Entry 5WFE (electron microscopy, 3.64 A resolution); this record covers chains A and J of the 12 polymer chains in the assembly.

# Chain A
Molecule: CRISPR-associated endonuclease Cas1
Source organism: Escherichia coli K-12
Notes: EC 3.1.-.-
Reference sequence: Q46896 (CAS1_ECOLI); residue numbers follow UniProt; this construct covers 1-305
Chain sequence (305 residues; each row starts with the number of its first residue):
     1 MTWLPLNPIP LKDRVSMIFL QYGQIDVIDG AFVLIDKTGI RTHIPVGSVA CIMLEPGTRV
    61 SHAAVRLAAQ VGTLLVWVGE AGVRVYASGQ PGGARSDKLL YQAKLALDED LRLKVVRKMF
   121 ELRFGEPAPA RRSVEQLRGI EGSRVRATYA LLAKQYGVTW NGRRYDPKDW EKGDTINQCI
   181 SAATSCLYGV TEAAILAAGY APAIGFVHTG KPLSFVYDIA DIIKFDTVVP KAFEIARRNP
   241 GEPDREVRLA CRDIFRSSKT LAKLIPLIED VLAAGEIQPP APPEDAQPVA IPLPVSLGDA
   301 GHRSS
Disordered / not traced: 1-15, 171-173, 281-305
What the authors report for this chain:
  - binding site for the 62-nt DNA strand (chain J): Arg117, Gln136
  - binding site for the 95-nt DNA strand: Arg131, Arg132, Gln136
  - mutagenesis - R112A, R131A, Q136A: decreased catalytic activity
  - catalytic residues: Glu141 (proposed by the authors, not directly observed)
  - mutagenesis - R112E, R132A, R163A: abolished catalytic activity
  - mutagenesis - R138A: decreased catalytic activity on second-site integration
  - mutagenesis - R138A: increased catalytic activity on disintegration

# Chain J
Molecule: 62-nt DNA strand
Sequence (62 nucleotides; numbered -8 to 53; the number before each row is that of its first residue; numbers below 1 keep their minus sign (DA-8 is residue -8)):
    -8 ATAAAGTTGG TAGATTGTGA CTGGCTTAAA AAATCATTAA TTAATAATAG GTTATGTTTA
    52 GA
Disordered / not traced: -8 to -7

# Interface between chain A and chain J
Residue-residue contacts - 17 pairs, chain A then chain J:
  Arg138(A) with DA53(J), sugar contact
  Gly139(A) with DG52(J), hydrogen bond to the base
  Gly142(A) with DG52(J), sugar contact; DA53(J), sugar contact
  Val145(A) with DG52(J), phosphate contact; DA53(J), sugar contact
  Arg146(A) with DT50(J), hydrogen bond to the base; DA51(J), hydrogen bond to the base; DG52(J), sugar contact
  Tyr149(A) with DG52(J), phosphate contact; DA53(J), phosphate contact
  Trp160(A) with DG52(J), hydrogen bond to the phosphate
  Gly162(A) with DG52(J), phosphate contact
  Arg163(A) with DG52(J), hydrogen bond to the phosphate
  Arg164(A) with DA51(J), salt bridge to the phosphate
  His208(A) with DA53(J), phosphate contact
  Asp221(A) with DA53(J), phosphate contact
Other interface residues (no listed pair), chain A (13 interface residues in all): Ser143

# Overview
Chain A and chain J form an interface of 13 and 4 residues respectively; the contacts include 5 hydrogen bonds
and 1 salt bridge. Polar contacts include Gly139(A)-DG52(J), Arg146(A)-DT50(J) and Arg146(A)-DA51(J). The
paper reports the catalytic residue Glu141(A); R112A, R131A and Q136A of chain A reduce catalytic activity; 7
substitutions were tested in all.
Chain A is CRISPR-associated endonuclease Cas1 (Escherichia coli K-12) and chain J is a 62-nt DNA strand; the
structure, Cas1-Cas2-IHF-DNA holo-complex, was determined by electron microscopy, deposited together with
5VVJ, 5VVK and 5VVL.
